6OOK - chain A; structure by X-ray diffraction, 1.40 A resolution.

[Chain A]
Name: Beta-lactamase
Organism: Escherichia coli
Notes: EC 3.5.2.6
UniProtKB: A0A2S1PK93 (A0A2S1PK93_ECOLX); the author numbering skips numbers that UniProt does not, so the offset changes along the chain: 25-57 = UniProt 24-56; 59-238 = UniProt 57-236; 240-252 = UniProt 237-249; 254-290 = UniProt 250-286
Amino-acid sequence (263 residues; row label = number of the first residue in the row; note: 3 numbers in that range are skipped by the numbering (no residue carries them; nothing is unmodelled there)):
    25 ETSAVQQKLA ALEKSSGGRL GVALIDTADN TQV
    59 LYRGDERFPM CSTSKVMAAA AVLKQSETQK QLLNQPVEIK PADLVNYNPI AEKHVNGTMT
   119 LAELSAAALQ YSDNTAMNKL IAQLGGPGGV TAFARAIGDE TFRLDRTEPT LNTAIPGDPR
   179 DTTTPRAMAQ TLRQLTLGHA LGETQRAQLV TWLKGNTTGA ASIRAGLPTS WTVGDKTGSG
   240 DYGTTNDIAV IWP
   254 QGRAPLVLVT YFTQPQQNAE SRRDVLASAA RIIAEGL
Modified / non-standard residues: Glu25 (pyroglutamic acid; PCA)
Sequence notes: conflict Glu25 (Gln24 in A0A2S1PK93)
Residues lining bound ligands:
  - MZV (3-(pyridin-2-yl)-N-[3-(1H-tetrazol-5-yl)phenyl]-5-(trifluoromethyl)benzamide), molecule 1: Ser70, Lys73, Asn104, Tyr105, Ser130, Asn132, Glu166, Pro167, Thr168, Asn170, Thr171, Lys234, Thr235, Gly236, Ser237, Gly238, Asp240
  - MZV, molecule 2: Asn104, Tyr105, Tyr129, Ser130, Thr216, Thr235, Ser237, Ser274, Arg276
From the paper describing this entry:
  - binding site for MZV: Asn104, Asn132, Pro167, Gly238
  - conformationally variable residues (side-chain flip): Asp240

[Overview]
Chain A binds compound MZV. From the paper: a binding site for MZV at Asn104, Asn132 and Pro167 among others;
conformational variability at Asp240.
Chain A is Beta-lactamase (Escherichia coli); the structure, CTX-M-14 Beta Lactamase with Compound 3, was
determined by X-ray diffraction, deposited together with 6OOE, 6OOF, 6OOH and 6OOJ.
